PDB entry 1WXC | X-ray diffraction, 1.20 A resolution | chains A and B

# Chain A
Molecule: tyrosinase
Source organism: Streptomyces castaneoglobisporus
Notes: EC 1.14.18.1
Reference sequence: Q83WS2 (Q83WS2_9ACTO); numbering as in UniProt (aligned over 1-273)
Sequence (281 residues; each row starts with the number of its first residue):
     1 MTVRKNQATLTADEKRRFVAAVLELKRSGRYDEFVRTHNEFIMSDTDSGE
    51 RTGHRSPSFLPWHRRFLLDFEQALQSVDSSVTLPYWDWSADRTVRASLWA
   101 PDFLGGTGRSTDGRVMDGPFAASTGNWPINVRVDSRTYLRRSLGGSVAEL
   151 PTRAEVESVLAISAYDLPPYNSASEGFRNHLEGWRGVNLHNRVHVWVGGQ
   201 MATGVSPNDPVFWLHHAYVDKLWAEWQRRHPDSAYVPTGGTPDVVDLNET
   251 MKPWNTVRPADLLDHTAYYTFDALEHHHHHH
Unresolved in the structure: 1, 275-281

# Chain B
Molecule: MelC
Source organism: Streptomyces castaneoglobisporus
Reference sequence: Q83WS1 (Q83WS1_9ACTO); residue numbers follow UniProt; this construct covers 1-126
Sequence (134 residues; row label = number of the first residue in the row):
     1 MPEITRRRALTAAAAVAATASAAVTLAAPAASAAGHHEPAAPESFDEVYK
    51 GRRIQGRPARGAAHHHEHGGGYEVFVDGVQLHVMRNADGSWISVVSHYDP
   101 VPTPRAAARAAVDELQGAPLLPFPANLEHHHHHH
Unresolved in the structure: 1-39, 60-70, 123-134

# How chain A and chain B interact
Contacting residue pairs (55; chain A residue first):
  Asn39(A) - Val94(B)
  Ile42(A) - Met84(B)
  Ile42(A) - His97(B)
  Ile42(A) - Tyr98(B)
  Met43(A) - His82(B)  hydrogen bond (backbone-side chain)
  Met43(A) - Met84(B)
  Met43(A) - Val94(B)  hydrophobic
  Asp45(A) - Met84(B)
  Asp47(A) - Asn86(B)
  Asp47(A) - Ala87(B)  hydrogen bond (side chain-backbone)
  His54(A) - His97(B)  hydrogen bond
  Arg55(A) - Met84(B)  hydrogen bond
  Arg55(A) - Asn86(B)  hydrogen bond
  Arg55(A) - Ile92(B)
  Thr111(A) - Gln116(B)
  Asp112(A) - Gln116(B)
  Arg132(A) - Leu121(B)
  Val133(A) - Val94(B)  hydrophobic
  Val133(A) - Leu120(B)
  Val133(A) - Leu121(B)  hydrogen bond (backbone-backbone)
  Asp134(A) - Leu115(B)
  Asp134(A) - Ala118(B)
  Asp134(A) - Pro119(B)
  Asp134(A) - Leu121(B)
  Ser135(A) - Ala118(B)
  Ser135(A) - Pro119(B)  hydrogen bond (backbone-backbone)
  Arg136(A) - Glu114(B)  salt bridge
  Arg136(A) - Leu115(B)  hydrogen bond (side chain-backbone)
  Arg136(A) - Ala118(B)
  Arg140(A) - Glu114(B)  salt bridge
  Arg140(A) - Gln116(B)  hydrogen bond
  Ser172(A) - Asn86(B)
  Ser172(A) - Ala87(B)
  Ala173(A) - Ala87(B)  hydrophobic
  Trp184(A) - Asn86(B)
  Trp184(A) - Ile92(B)  hydrophobic
  Trp184(A) - His97(B)
  Trp184(A) - Pro100(B)  hydrophobic
  Arg185(A) - Asp88(B)  salt bridge
  His190(A) - Tyr98(B)
  Asn191(A) - Tyr98(B)
  His194(A) - Tyr98(B)
  Val195(A) - Tyr98(B)
  Val195(A) - Asp99(B)
  Met201(A) - Tyr98(B)
  Ala202(A) - Val95(B)
  Ala202(A) - Ser96(B)
  Ala202(A) - His97(B)  hydrogen bond (backbone-backbone)
  Ala202(A) - Tyr98(B)
  Thr203(A) - Val94(B)
  Thr203(A) - Val95(B)
  Thr203(A) - Tyr98(B)
  Thr203(A) - Glu114(B)
  Gly204(A) - Val94(B)  hydrogen bond (backbone-backbone)
  Ser206(A) - Tyr98(B)  hydrogen bond
Interface residues without a listed pair, chain A (33 interface residues in all): His38, Thr46, Gly113, Asn171, Gly199

# Summary
The interface between chain A and chain B involves 33 residues on one side and 20 on the other, with 12
hydrogen bonds and 3 salt bridges. Polar contacts include Arg136(A)-Glu114(B), Arg140(A)-Glu114(B) and
Arg185(A)-Asp88(B).
Here chain A is tyrosinase and chain B is MelC, both from Streptomyces castaneoglobisporus. Entry 1WXC
(Crystal Structure of the copper-free Streptomyces castaneoglobisporus tyrosinase complexed with a caddie
protein) was determined by X-ray diffraction, deposited together with 1WX2, 1WX4, 1WX5, 2AHK, 2AHL and 2ZMX.
